Entry 9N5B (X-ray diffraction, 3.10 A resolution); this record covers chains A and H of the 13 polymer chains in the assembly.

Chain A:
Protein: DNA-directed RNA polymerase II subunit RPB1
Source organism: Saccharomyces cerevisiae S288C
Notes: EC 2.7.7.6
UniProtKB: P04050 (RPB1_YEAST); residues 1-1733 here = UniProt positions 1-1733
Sequence (1733 residues; row label = number of the first residue in the row):
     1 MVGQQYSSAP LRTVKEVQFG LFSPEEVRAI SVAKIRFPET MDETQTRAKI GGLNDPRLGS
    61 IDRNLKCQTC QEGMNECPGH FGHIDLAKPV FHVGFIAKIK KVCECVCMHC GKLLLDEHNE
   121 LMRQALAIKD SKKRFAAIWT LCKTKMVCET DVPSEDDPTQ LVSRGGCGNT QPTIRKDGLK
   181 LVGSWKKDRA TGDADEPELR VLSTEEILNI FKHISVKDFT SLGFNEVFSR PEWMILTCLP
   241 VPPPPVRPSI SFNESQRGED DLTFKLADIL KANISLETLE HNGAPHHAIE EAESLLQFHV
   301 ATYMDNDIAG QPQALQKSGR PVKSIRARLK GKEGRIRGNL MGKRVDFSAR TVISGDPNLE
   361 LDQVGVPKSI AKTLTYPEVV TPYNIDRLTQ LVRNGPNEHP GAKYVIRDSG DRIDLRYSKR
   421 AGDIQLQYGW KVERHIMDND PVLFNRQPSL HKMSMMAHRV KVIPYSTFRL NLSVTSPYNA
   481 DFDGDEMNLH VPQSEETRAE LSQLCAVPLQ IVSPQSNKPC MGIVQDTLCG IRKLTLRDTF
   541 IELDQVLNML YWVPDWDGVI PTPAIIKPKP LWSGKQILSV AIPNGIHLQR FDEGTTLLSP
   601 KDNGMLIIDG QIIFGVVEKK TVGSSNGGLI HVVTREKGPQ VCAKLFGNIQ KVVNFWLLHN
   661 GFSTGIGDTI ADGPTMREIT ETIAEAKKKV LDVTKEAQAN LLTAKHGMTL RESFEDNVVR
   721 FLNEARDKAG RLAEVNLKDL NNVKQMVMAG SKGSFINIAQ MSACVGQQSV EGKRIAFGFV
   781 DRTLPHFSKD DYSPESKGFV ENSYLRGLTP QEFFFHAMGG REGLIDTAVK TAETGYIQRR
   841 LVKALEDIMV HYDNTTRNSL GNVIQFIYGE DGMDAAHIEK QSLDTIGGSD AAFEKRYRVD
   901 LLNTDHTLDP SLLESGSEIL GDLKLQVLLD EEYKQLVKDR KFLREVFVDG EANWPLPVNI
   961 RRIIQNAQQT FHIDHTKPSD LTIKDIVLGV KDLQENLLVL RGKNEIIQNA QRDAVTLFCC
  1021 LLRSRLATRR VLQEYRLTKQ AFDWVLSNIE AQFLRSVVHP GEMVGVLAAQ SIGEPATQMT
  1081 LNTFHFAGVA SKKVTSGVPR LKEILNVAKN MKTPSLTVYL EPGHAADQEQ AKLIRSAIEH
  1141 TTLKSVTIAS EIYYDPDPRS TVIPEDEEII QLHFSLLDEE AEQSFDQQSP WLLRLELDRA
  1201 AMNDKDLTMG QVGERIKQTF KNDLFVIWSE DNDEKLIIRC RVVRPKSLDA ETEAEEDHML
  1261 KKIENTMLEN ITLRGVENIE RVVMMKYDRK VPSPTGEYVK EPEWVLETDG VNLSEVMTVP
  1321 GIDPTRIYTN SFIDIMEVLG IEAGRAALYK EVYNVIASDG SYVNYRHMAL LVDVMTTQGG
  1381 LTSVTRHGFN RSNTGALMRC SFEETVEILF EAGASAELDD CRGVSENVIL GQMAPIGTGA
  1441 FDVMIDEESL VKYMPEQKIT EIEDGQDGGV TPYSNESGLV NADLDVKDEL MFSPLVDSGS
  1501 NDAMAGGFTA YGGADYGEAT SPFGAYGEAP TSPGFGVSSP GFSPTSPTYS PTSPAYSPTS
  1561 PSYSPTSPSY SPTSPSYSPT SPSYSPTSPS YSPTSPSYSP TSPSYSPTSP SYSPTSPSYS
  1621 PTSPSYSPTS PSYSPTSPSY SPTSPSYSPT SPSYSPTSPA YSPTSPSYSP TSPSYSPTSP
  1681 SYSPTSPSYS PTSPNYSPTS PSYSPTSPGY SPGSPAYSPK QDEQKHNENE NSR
Disordered / not traced: 1-2, 154-160, 187-198, 250-256, 1082-1091, 1177-1186, 1244-1256, 1447-1733
UniProt features mapped onto this chain:
  - region: Pro248 to Asp260 (Lid loop), Asn306 to Lys323 (Rudder loop), Pro810 to Glu822 (Bridging helix)
  - binding site (Zn(2+)): Cys67, Cys70, Cys77, His80, Cys107, Cys110, Cys148, Cys167
  - binding site (Mg(2+)): Asp481, Asp483, Asp485
  - modified residue: Thr1471 (Phosphothreonine)
  - cross-link (Glycyl lysine isopeptide (Lys-Gly)): Lys695 (interchain with G-Cter in ubiquitin), Lys1246 (interchain with G-Cter in ubiquitin), Lys1350 (interchain with G-Cter in ubiquitin)
  - natural variant: Ser1653 to Pro1659 (deletion: In strain: A364A)
  - mutagenesis: Lys1246 (K1246R: Impairs ubiquitination during transcription stress)
Ion coordination: Zn2+ site 1: Cys67, Cys70, Cys77, His80; Zn2+ site 2: Cys107, Cys110, Cys148, Cys167; Mg2+: Asp481, Asp485 (shared with 1 residue of chain R)

Chain H:
Protein: DNA-directed RNA polymerases I, II, and III subunit RPABC3
Source organism: Saccharomyces cerevisiae S288C
UniProtKB: P20436 (RPAB3_YEAST); residue numbers follow UniProt; this construct covers 1-146
Sequence (146 residues; numbered 1 to 146; the number before each row is that of its first residue):
     1 MSNTLFDDIF QVSEVDPGRY NKVCRIEAAS TTQDQCKLTL DINVELFPVA AQDSLTVTIA
    61 SSLNLEDTPA NDSSATRSWR PPQAGDRSLA DDYDYVMYGT AYKFEEVSKD LIAVYYSFGG
   121 LLMRLEGNYR NLNNLKQENA YLLIRR
Disordered / not traced: 1, 64-75
UniProt features mapped onto this chain:
  - region: Asp16 to Thr39 (Non-specific ssDNA binding)
  - modified residue: Ser2 (N-acetylserine), Thr68 (Phosphothreonine)

How chain A and chain H interact:
Contacting residue pairs - 55 pairs, chain A then chain H:
  Arg537(A) with Tyr20(H); Val23(H); Asp41(H), salt bridge; Gly120(H), hydrogen bond (side chain-backbone); Leu122(H)
  Asp538(A) with Tyr20(H); Asn21(H), hydrogen bond (side chain-backbone); Lys22(H), hydrogen bond (side chain-backbone); Val23(H)
  Phe540(A) with Val23(H), hydrophobic; Asn43(H)
  Gly558(A) with Ser78(H), hydrogen bond (backbone-side chain)
  Val559(A) with Arg77(H); Ser78(H)
  Ile560(A) with Ser78(H), hydrogen bond (backbone-side chain); Trp79(H), hydrogen bond (backbone-backbone)
  Thr562(A) with Trp79(H)
  Pro563(A) with Trp79(H); Tyr98(H)
  Ala564(A) with Met97(H); Tyr98(H), hydrogen bond (backbone-backbone); Phe118(H); Gly119(H)
  Ile565(A) with Asn43(H); Leu46(H), hydrophobic; Tyr95(H); Val96(H)
  Ile566(A) with Val96(H), hydrogen bond (backbone-backbone); Tyr141(H), hydrophobic
  Lys567(A) with Asp91(H); Tyr93(H); Val96(H), hydrogen bond (backbone-backbone)
  Pro568(A) with Asp94(H); Tyr95(H), hydrophobic
  Pro570(A) with Trp79(H), hydrophobic
  Trp572(A) with Trp79(H), hydrophobic
  Ser573(A) with Gly119(H), hydrogen bond (side chain-backbone)
  Lys575(A) with Gly119(H); Gly120(H)
  Leu597(A) with Tyr102(H), hydrogen bond (backbone-side chain); Lys103(H)
  Leu598(A) with Arg25(H), hydrogen bond (backbone-side chain); Thr39(H); Leu122(H); Arg124(H)
  Pro600(A) with Arg25(H)
  Lys601(A) with Arg19(H)
  Asp602(A) with Tyr20(H)
  Leu606(A) with Tyr102(H), hydrophobic
  Ile613(A) with Tyr102(H), hydrophobic; Ser117(H), hydrogen bond (backbone-side chain); Gly120(H)
  Asp739(A) with Arg19(H), salt bridge
  Asp974(A) with Lys136(H), salt bridge
  Thr976(A) with Lys136(H), hydrogen bond
Interface residues without a listed pair, chain A (36 interface residues in all): Leu543, Pro561, Lys569, Leu571, Gln576, Ser599, Phe614, Met748, His975
Interface residues without a listed pair, chain H (36 interface residues in all): Thr76, Pro81, Leu89, Tyr115, Leu121, Met123

Summary:
The chain A/chain H interface involves 36 residues from each chain, with 14 hydrogen bonds and 3 salt bridges.
Polar contacts include Arg537(A)-Asp41(H), Asp739(A)-Arg19(H) and Asp974(A)-Lys136(H). Curated annotation
(UniProt) lists 8 Zn2+-binding residues, 3 Mg2+-binding residues and one mutagenesis site on chain A.
Chain A is DNA-directed RNA polymerase II subunit RPB1 and chain H is DNA-directed RNA polymerases I, II, and
III subunit RPABC3, both from Saccharomyces cerevisiae S288C; the structure, RNA polymerase II elongation
complex containing 8-oxoG at +1 site, apo form, was determined by X-ray diffraction (same publication as 9N5C,
9N5D, 9N5E, 9N5F and 9N5G).
